PDB entry 6TYE | X-ray diffraction, 3.79 A resolution | chains F and H of the 9 polymer chains in the assembly

Chain F:
Protein: RNA polymerase sigma factor
Organism: Mycobacterium tuberculosis
UniProtKB: A0A045IR27 (A0A045IR27_MYCTX); numbering as in UniProt (aligned over 1-177)
Sequence (177 residues; each row starts with the number of its first residue):
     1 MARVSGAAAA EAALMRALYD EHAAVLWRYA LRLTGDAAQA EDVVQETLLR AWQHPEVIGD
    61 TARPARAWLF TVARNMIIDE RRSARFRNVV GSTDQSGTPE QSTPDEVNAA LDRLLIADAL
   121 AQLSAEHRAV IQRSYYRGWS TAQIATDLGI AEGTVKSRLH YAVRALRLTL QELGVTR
Disordered / not traced: 1-3, 134-142, 176-177

Chain H:
Molecule: 27-nt DNA strand
Sequence (27 nucleotides; numbered 2 to 28; the number before each row is that of its first residue):
     2 CGTGTCAGTA GCTGTCACGG ATGCAGG
Disordered / not traced: 2, 26-28

How chain F and chain H interact:
Contacting residue pairs - 26 pairs, chain F then chain H:
  Arg28(F) with DG9(H), base contact; DT10(H), salt bridge to the phosphate
  Leu31(F) with DT10(H), base contact
  Arg32(F) with DG9(H), hydrogen bond to the phosphate; DT10(H), phosphate contact; DA11(H), salt bridge to the phosphate
  Arg50(F) with DT4(H), hydrogen bond to the base
  His54(F) with DT4(H), base contact
  Glu56(F) with DG5(H), base contact
  Val57(F) with DG5(H), hydrogen bond to the base
  Asp60(F) with DG5(H), base contact
  Pro64(F) with DG5(H), base contact; DT6(H), phosphate contact; DC7(H), phosphate contact
  Arg66(F) with DA8(H), salt bridge to the phosphate
  Ala67(F) with DT6(H), sugar contact; DA8(H), hydrogen bond to the base
  Trp68(F) with DT4(H), sugar contact; DG5(H), sugar contact
  Phe70(F) with DA8(H), base contact
  Thr71(F) with DT4(H), base contact; DA8(H), base contact
  Val72(F) with DT4(H), base contact
  Asn75(F) with DG3(H), base contact; DT4(H), hydrogen bond to the base
  Asp79(F) with DG3(H), base contact
Interface residues without a listed pair, chain F (19 interface residues in all): Val25, Arg63

Summary:
19 residues of chain F and 9 residues of chain H are in contact; the contacts include 5 hydrogen bonds and 3
salt bridges. Polar contacts include Arg50(F)-DT4(H), Val57(F)-DG5(H) and Ala67(F)-DA8(H).
Here chain F is RNA polymerase sigma factor (Mycobacterium tuberculosis) and chain H is a 27-nt DNA strand.
Entry 6TYE (Crystal structure of MTB sigma L transcription initiation complex with 5 nt long RNA primer) was
determined by X-ray diffraction (same publication as 6KQD, 6KQE, 6KQF, 6KQG, 6KQH, 6KQL and 6 further
entries).
